6ESH - chains A and J of the 10 polymer chains in the assembly; structure by electron microscopy, 5.10 A resolution (low resolution: residue-level contacts below are approximate; hydrogen-bond / salt-bridge calls are withheld).

Chain A:
Name: Histone H3.2
Source organism: Xenopus laevis
UniProt: P84233 (H32_XENLA); residues 1-135 here correspond to UniProt positions 2-136 (UniProt number = residue number + 1)
Amino-acid sequence (135 residues; row label = number of the first residue in the row):
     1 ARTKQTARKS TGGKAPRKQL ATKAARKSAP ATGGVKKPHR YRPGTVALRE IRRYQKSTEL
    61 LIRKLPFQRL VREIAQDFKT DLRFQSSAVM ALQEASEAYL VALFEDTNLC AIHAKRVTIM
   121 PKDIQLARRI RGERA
Unresolved in the structure: 1-36, 135
Differences from the reference sequence: conflict Ala102 (Gly103 in P84233)
Swiss-Prot annotation at these positions:
  - modified residue: Arg2 (Asymmetric dimethylarginine), Thr3 (Phosphothreonine), Lys4 (Allysine), Gln5 (5-glutamyl dopamine), Thr6 (Phosphothreonine), Arg8 (Citrulline), Lys9 (N6,N6,N6-trimethyllysine), Ser10 (ADP-ribosylserine), Thr11 (Phosphothreonine), Lys14 (N6-(2-hydroxyisobutyryl)lysine), Arg17 (Asymmetric dimethylarginine), Lys18 (N6-(2-hydroxyisobutyryl)lysine), Lys23 (N6-(2-hydroxyisobutyryl)lysine), Arg26 (Citrulline), Lys27 (N6,N6,N6-trimethyllysine), Ser28 (ADP-ribosylserine), Lys36 (N6,N6,N6-trimethyllysine), Lys37 (N6-methyllysine), Tyr41 (Phosphotyrosine), Lys56 (N6,N6,N6-trimethyllysine) and 8 more in UniProt
  - lipidation: Cys110 (S-palmitoyl cysteine)

Chain J:
Molecule: 147-nt DNA strand
Source organism: synthetic construct
Sequence (147 nucleotides; numbered -73 to 73; the number before each row is that of its first residue; numbers below 1 keep their minus sign (DC-73 is residue -73)):
   -73 CTGGAGAATC CCGGTGCCGA GGCCGCTCAA TTGGTCGTAG ACAGCTCTAG CACCGCTTAA
   -13 ACGCACGTAC GCGCTGTCCC CCGCGTTTTA ACCGCCAAGG GGATTACTCC CTAGTCTCCA
    47 GGCACGTGTC AGATATATAC ATCCTGT
Unresolved in the structure: 64-73

Interface between chain A and chain J:
Pairs across the interface - 26 pairs, chain A then chain J:
  His39(A) with DA-67(J); DC10(J)
  Arg40(A) with DG9(J); DC10(J)
  Tyr41(A) with DA-67(J); DA-66(J); DG9(J); DC10(J)
  Arg42(A) with DG9(J)
  Pro43(A) with DC8(J); DG9(J)
  Gly44(A) with DC8(J); DG9(J)
  Thr45(A) with DG9(J)
  Val46(A) with DC10(J)
  Ala47(A) with DG9(J)
  Arg49(A) with DA-66(J); DT-65(J)
  Arg63(A) with DA17(J); DC18(J)
  Lys64(A) with DC18(J)
  Leu65(A) with DC18(J)
  Pro66(A) with DA17(J)
  Arg69(A) with DA17(J)
  Arg83(A) with DG26(J); DG27(J)
Other interface residues (no listed pair), chain J (11 interface residues in all): DG25

Overview:
16 residues of chain A and 11 residues of chain J are in contact.
Here chain A is Histone H3.2 (Xenopus laevis) and chain J is a 147-nt DNA strand (synthetic construct). Entry
6ESH (Nucleosome breathing : Class 3) was determined by electron microscopy together with 6ESF, 6ESG and 6ESI
from the same study.
